PDB entry 8C8Q | electron microscopy, 3.36 A resolution | chains E and F of the 13 polymer chains in the assembly

== Chain E ==
Name: Cytochrome c oxidase polypeptide 5, mitochondrial
From: Schizosaccharomyces pombe
UniProt: O74988 (COX5_SCHPO); numbering as in UniProt (aligned over 1-186)
Amino-acid sequence (228 residues; numbered 1 to 228; the number before each row is that of its first residue):
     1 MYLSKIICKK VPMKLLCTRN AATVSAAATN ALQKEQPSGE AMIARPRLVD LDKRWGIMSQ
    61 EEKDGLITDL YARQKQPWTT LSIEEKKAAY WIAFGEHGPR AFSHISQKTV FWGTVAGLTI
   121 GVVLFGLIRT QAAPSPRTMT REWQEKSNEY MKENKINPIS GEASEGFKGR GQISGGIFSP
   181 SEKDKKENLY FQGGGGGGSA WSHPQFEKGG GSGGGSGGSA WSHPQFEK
Not modelled in the structure: 1-38, 184-228
Differences from the reference sequence: expression tag (187-228)

== Chain F ==
Name: Cytochrome c oxidase subunit 6, mitochondrial
From: Schizosaccharomyces pombe
UniProt: Q9UTF6 (COX6_SCHPO); numbering as in UniProt (aligned over 1-140)
Amino-acid sequence (140 residues; row label = number of the first residue in the row):
     1 MKAVQRIFQT GRFSVAAGPS VRFQAGFLAA NRQVRFSSNH GVSLEEINTK YNDFFSNVQD
    61 QFELQRGLNN CFAYDIVPSS DVIEQALRAA RRVNDFPTAV RIFEGIKVKL PTKEQYQAYV
   121 KELKPVCNEL GIVLKEDLFK
Not modelled in the structure: 1-39, 140

== Interface between chain E and chain F ==
Contacting residue pairs - 29 pairs, chain E then chain F:
  Gln74(E) - Asn94(F)
  Gln74(E) - Asp95(F)
  Gln74(E) - Phe96(F)  hydrogen bond (side chain-backbone)
  Gln74(E) - Pro97(F)
  Lys75(E) - Arg91(F)  hydrogen bond (backbone-side chain)
  Gln76(E) - Arg91(F)
  Pro77(E) - Arg91(F)
  Trp78(E) - Ala90(F)
  Trp78(E) - Arg91(F)
  Trp78(E) - Asp95(F)
  Trp78(E) - Phe96(F)
  Trp78(E) - Ala99(F)  hydrophobic
  Trp78(E) - Leu130(F)
  Trp78(E) - Ile132(F)  hydrophobic
  Thr79(E) - Glu129(F)
  Thr79(E) - Leu130(F)
  Ile83(E) - Leu138(F)  hydrophobic
  Lys86(E) - Phe96(F)
  Lys86(E) - Gly131(F)  hydrogen bond (side chain-backbone)
  Lys86(E) - Val133(F)
  Lys87(E) - Leu138(F)  hydrogen bond (side chain-backbone)
  Lys87(E) - Phe139(F)
  Tyr90(E) - Val100(F)  hydrophobic
  Tyr90(E) - Arg101(F)  hydrogen bond
  Tyr90(E) - Glu104(F)  hydrogen bond
  Ala93(E) - Pro97(F)  hydrophobic
  Phe94(E) - Pro97(F)  hydrophobic
  Phe94(E) - Arg101(F)
  Arg100(E) - Arg101(F)
Interface residues without a listed pair, chain E (14 interface residues in all): Ala89
Interface residues without a listed pair, chain F (19 interface residues in all): Thr98, Lys135

== In short ==
14 residues of chain E face 19 of chain F across their interface, with 6 hydrogen bonds. Polar contacts
include Gln74(E)-Phe96(F), Lys75(E)-Arg91(F) and Lys86(E)-Gly131(F).
Here chain E is Cytochrome c oxidase polypeptide 5, mitochondrial and chain F is Cytochrome c oxidase subunit
6, mitochondrial, both from Schizosaccharomyces pombe. Entry 8C8Q (Cytochrome c oxidase from
Schizosaccharomyces pombe) was determined by electron microscopy.
